PDB entry 4ZQ9 | X-ray diffraction, 2.60 A resolution | chains A and E of the 5 polymer chains in the assembly

Chain A:
Molecule: Protein Rep68
Source organism: Adeno-associated virus 2 (isolate Srivastava/1982)
Notes: EC 3.6.4.12; fragment: Origin binding domain
UniProtKB: P03132 (REP68_AAV2S); numbering as in UniProt (aligned over 1-208)
Amino-acid sequence (211 residues; each row starts with the number of its first residue; numbers below 1 keep their minus sign (Gly-2 is residue -2)):
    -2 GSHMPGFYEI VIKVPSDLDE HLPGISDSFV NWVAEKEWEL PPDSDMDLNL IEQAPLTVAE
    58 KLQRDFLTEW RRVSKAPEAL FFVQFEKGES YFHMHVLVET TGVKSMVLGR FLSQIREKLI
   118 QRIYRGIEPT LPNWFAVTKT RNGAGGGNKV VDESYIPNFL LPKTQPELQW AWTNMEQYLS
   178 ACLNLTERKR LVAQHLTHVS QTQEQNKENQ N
Not modelled in the structure: -2 to 1, 15-21, 194-208
Construct notes: expression tag (-2 to 0); conflict Glu17 (Gly in P03132); engineered mutation Ser151 (Cys in P03132), Phe156 (Tyr in P03132)
Residues lining bound ligands: Mn2+ (MN): Glu83, His90, His92, Lys160
UniProt features mapped onto this chain:
  - motif: His90 to His92 (RCR-2)
  - binding site (a divalent metal cation): Glu83, His90, His92
From the paper describing this entry:
  - binding site for the 21-nt DNA strand: Arg107, Arg138, Ala141
  - binding site for the 21-nt DNA strand (chain E): Arg138, Gly142
  - specificity-determining residues: Arg107, Arg138, Ala141, Gly142

Chain E:
Molecule: 21-nt DNA strand
Sequence (21 nucleotides; row label = number of the first residue in the row):
    22 CGCCCAGCGA GCGAGCGAGC G

Chain A / chain E interface:
Contacting residue pairs - 15 pairs, chain A then chain E:
  Ser102(A) with DC37(E), sugar contact; DG38(E), hydrogen bond to the phosphate
  Met103(A) with DG36(E), base contact; DC37(E), sugar contact
  Gly106(A) with DG36(E), phosphate contact; DC37(E), hydrogen bond to the phosphate
  Ser110(A) with DG36(E), hydrogen bond to the phosphate
  Lys136(A) with DC37(E), salt bridge to the phosphate
  Arg138(A) with DG40(E), hydrogen bond to the base
  Gly142(A) with DG38(E), base contact; DA39(E), hydrogen bond to the base
  Gly143(A) with DG38(E), base contact
  Gly144(A) with DG38(E), phosphate contact
  Asn145(A) with DC37(E), hydrogen bond to the phosphate; DG38(E), hydrogen bond to the phosphate
Other interface residues (no listed pair), chain A (12 interface residues in all): Leu105, Arg107
Other interface residues (no listed pair), chain E (8 interface residues in all): DG34, DA35, DC41

Overview:
12 residues of chain A and 8 residues of chain E are in contact; the contacts include 7 hydrogen bonds and 1
salt bridge. Polar contacts include Arg138(A)-DG40(E), Gly142(A)-DA39(E) and Ser102(A)-DG38(E). From the
paper: a binding site for the 21-nt DNA strand at Arg107(A), Arg138(A) and Ala141(A); a binding site for the
21-nt DNA strand (chain E) at Arg138(A) and Gly142(A).
Here chain A is Protein Rep68 (Adeno-associated virus 2 (isolate Srivastava/1982)) and chain E is a 21-nt DNA
strand. Entry 4ZQ9 (X-ray structure of AAV-2 OBD bound to AAVS1 site 3:1) was determined by X-ray diffraction
together with 5BYG from the same study.
